PDB entry 3DYP | X-ray diffraction, 1.75 A resolution | chains A and D of the 4 polymer chains in the assembly

Chain A (and D):
Molecule: Beta-galactosidase
Source organism: Escherichia coli K12
Notes: EC 3.2.1.23; chain D of this document is another copy of the same molecule, construct and numbering; everything in this record applies to it too
Reference sequence: P00722 (BGAL_ECOLI); residues 9-1023 here correspond to UniProt positions 10-1024 (UniProt number = residue number + 1)
Chain sequence (1023 residues; row label = number of the first residue in the row):
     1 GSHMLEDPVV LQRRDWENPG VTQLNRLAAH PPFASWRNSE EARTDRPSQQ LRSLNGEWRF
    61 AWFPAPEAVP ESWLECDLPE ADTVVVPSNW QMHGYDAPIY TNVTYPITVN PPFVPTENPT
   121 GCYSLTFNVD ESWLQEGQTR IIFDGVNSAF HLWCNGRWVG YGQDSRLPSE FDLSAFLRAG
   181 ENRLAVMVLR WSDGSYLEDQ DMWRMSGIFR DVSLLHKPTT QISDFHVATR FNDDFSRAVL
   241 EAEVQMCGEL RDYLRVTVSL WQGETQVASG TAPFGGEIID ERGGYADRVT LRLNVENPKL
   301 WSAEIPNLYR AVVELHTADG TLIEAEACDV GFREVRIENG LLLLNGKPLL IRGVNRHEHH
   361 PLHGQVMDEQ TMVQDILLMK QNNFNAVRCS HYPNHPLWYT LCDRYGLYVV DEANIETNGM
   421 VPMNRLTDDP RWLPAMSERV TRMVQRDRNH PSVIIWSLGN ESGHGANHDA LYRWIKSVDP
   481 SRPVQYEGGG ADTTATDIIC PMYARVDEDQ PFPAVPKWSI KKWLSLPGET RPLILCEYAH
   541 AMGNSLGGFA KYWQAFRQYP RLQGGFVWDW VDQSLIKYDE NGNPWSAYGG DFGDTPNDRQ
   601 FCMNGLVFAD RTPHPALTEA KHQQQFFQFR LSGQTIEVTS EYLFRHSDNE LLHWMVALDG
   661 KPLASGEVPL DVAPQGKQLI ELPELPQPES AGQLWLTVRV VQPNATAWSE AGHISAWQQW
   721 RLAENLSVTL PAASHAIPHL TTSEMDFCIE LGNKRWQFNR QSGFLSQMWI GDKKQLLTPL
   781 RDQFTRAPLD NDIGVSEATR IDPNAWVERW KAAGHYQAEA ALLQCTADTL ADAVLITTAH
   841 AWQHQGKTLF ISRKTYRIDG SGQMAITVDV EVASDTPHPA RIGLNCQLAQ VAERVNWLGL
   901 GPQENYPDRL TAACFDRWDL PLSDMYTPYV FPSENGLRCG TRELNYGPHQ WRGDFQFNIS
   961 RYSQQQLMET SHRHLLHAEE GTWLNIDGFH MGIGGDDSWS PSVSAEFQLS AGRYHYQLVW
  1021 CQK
Disordered / not traced: 1-12
Differences from the reference sequence: expression tag (1-8); engineered mutation Asn418 (His419 in P00722)
Curated features (UniProtKB/Swiss-Prot):
  - active site: Glu461 (Proton donor), Glu537 (Nucleophile)
  - binding site (substrate): Asn102, Asp201, Glu461, Glu537 to His540, Asn604, Trp999
  - binding site (Na(+)): Asp201, Phe601, Asn604
  - binding site (Mg(2+)): Glu416, Glu461, Asn597
  - site: His357 (Transition state stabilizer), His391 (Transition state stabilizer), Trp999 (Important for ensuring that an appropriate proportion of lactose is converted to allolactose)
Ion coordination: Mg2+ site 1: Asp15, Asn18, Val21, Gln163, Asp193; Na+ site 1: Asp201, Phe601, Asn604; Mg2+ site 2: Glu416, Asn418, Glu461; Na+ site 2: Phe556, Tyr559, Leu562; Mg2+ site 3 near Asn597 (its only coordinating residue here); Na+ site 3: Ser647, Glu650, Leu670 (together with dimethyl sulfoxide); Na+ site 4: Pro932, Leu967, Thr970
From the paper describing this entry:
  - Mg2+ coordination: Glu416, Asn418, Glu461
  - catalytic residues: Glu461, Glu537 (citing earlier work)
  - mutagenesis - H418N (8x): decreased binding to Na+
  - mutagenesis - H418N: increased binding to Mg2+
  - mutagenesis - H418N: decreased catalytic activity
  - mutagenesis - H418N: decreased binding to IPTG

How chain A and chain D interact:
Pairs across the interface - 82 pairs, chain A then chain D:
  Arg13(A) with Arg13(D); Asp15(D), salt bridge; Leu24(D)
  Asp15(A) with Arg13(D), salt bridge
  Asn18(A) with Leu24(D)
  Gly20(A) with Gly20(D)
  Val21(A) with Val21(D), hydrophobic
  Leu24(A) with Arg13(D); Asn18(D)
  Arg26(A) with Arg431(D), hydrogen bond (backbone-side chain)
  Leu27(A) with Arg431(D)
  Ala28(A) with Arg431(D)
  Val103(A) with Arg282(D)
  Ile278(A) with Pro513(D); Ala514(D)
  Ile279(A) with Pro422(D), hydrophobic; Asn424(D); Ala514(D); Val515(D)
  Asp280(A) with Pro422(D); Met423(D), hydrogen bond (side chain-backbone); Asn424(D), hydrogen bond (side chain-backbone); Gly463(D); Val515(D)
  Glu281(A) with Met423(D); Val515(D)
  Arg282(A) with Val103(D); Asn418(D), hydrogen bond (side chain-backbone); Gly419(D), hydrogen bond (side chain-backbone); Met420(D), hydrogen bond (side chain-backbone); Val421(D); Pro422(D); Met423(D)
  Gly283(A) with Pro422(D)
  Gly284(A) with Pro422(D)
  Tyr285(A) with Pro422(D), hydrophobic; Asn424(D), hydrogen bond; Arg425(D)
  Asp287(A) with Arg425(D), salt bridge
  Asn418(A) with Arg282(D), hydrogen bond (backbone-side chain)
  Gly419(A) with Arg282(D), hydrogen bond (backbone-side chain)
  Met420(A) with Arg282(D), hydrogen bond (backbone-side chain)
  Val421(A) with Arg282(D)
  Pro422(A) with Ile279(D), hydrophobic; Asp280(D); Arg282(D); Gly283(D); Gly284(D); Tyr285(D), hydrophobic
  Met423(A) with Asp280(D), hydrogen bond (backbone-side chain); Glu281(D); Arg282(D)
  Asn424(A) with Ile279(D); Asp280(D), hydrogen bond (backbone-side chain); Tyr285(D), hydrogen bond
  Arg425(A) with Tyr285(D); Asp287(D), salt bridge
  Pro430(A) with Thr441(D); Gln445(D)
  Arg431(A) with Arg26(D), hydrogen bond (side chain-backbone); Ala28(D)
  Leu433(A) with Ser437(D)
  Pro434(A) with Pro434(D), hydrophobic
  Thr441(A) with Pro430(D)
  Gln445(A) with Pro430(D)
  Gly463(A) with Asp280(D)
  Ala466(A) with Trp474(D); Val478(D), hydrophobic
  Asp469(A) with Arg473(D); Ser477(D), hydrogen bond
  Ala470(A) with Ala470(D)
  Arg473(A) with Asp469(D); Arg473(D)
  Trp474(A) with Ala466(D)
  Ser477(A) with Asp469(D), hydrogen bond
  Val478(A) with Ala466(D), hydrophobic
  Thr494(A) with Arg473(D)
  Ala514(A) with Ile278(D); Ile279(D)
  Val515(A) with Ile279(D); Asp280(D); Glu281(D)
Other interface residues (no listed pair), chain A (52 interface residues in all): Gln23, Ala286, Asp428, Ser437, Asn467, Leu471, Glu487, Pro513
Other interface residues (no listed pair), chain D (52 interface residues in all): Leu27, Ala286, Asp428, Leu433, Asn467, Leu471, Glu487, Thr494, Lys517

Summary:
Chain A and chain D each contribute 52 residues to their interface; the contacts include 16 hydrogen bonds and
4 salt bridges. Polar pairs include Arg13(A)-Asp15(D), Asp287(A)-Arg425(D) and Arg26(A)-Arg431(D). The paper
reports catalytic residues Glu461(A) and Glu537(A); H418N of chain A reduces binding to Na+.
Chain A and chain D are both Beta-galactosidase (Escherichia coli K12); the structure, E. coli (lacZ)
beta-galactosidase (H418N), was determined by X-ray diffraction together with 3E1F, 3DYM and 3DYO from the
same study.
